PDB entry 8YJR | electron microscopy, 3.51 A resolution | chains D and J of the 8 polymer chains in the assembly

Chain D:
Name: Flap endonuclease 1
From: Homo sapiens
Notes: EC 3.1.-.-
UniProtKB: P39748 (FEN1_HUMAN); numbering as in UniProt (aligned over 1-380)
Amino-acid sequence (380 residues; row label = number of the first residue in the row):
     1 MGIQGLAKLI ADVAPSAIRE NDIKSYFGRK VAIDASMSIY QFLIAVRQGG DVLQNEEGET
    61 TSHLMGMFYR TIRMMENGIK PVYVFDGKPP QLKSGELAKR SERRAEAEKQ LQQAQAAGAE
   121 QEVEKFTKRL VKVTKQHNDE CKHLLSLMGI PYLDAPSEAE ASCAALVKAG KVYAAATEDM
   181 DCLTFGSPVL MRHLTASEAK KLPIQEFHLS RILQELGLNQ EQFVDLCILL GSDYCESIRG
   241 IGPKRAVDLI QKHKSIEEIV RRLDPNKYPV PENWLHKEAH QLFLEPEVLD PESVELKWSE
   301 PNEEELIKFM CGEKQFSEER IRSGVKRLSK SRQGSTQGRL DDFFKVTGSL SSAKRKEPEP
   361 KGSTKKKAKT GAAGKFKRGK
Disordered / not traced: 1, 354-380
Curated features (UniProtKB/Swiss-Prot):
  - region: Thr-336 to Phe-344 (Interaction with PCNA)
  - binding site (Mg(2+)): Asp-34, Asp-86, Glu-158, Glu-160, Asp-179, Asp-181, Asp-233
  - binding site (DNA): Arg-47, Arg-70, Glu-158, Gly-231, Asp-233
  - modified residue: Arg-19 (Symmetric dimethylarginine), Lys-80 (N6-acetyllysine), Arg-100 (Symmetric dimethylarginine), Arg-104 (Symmetric dimethylarginine), Ser-187 (Phosphoserine), Arg-192 (Symmetric dimethylarginine), Ser-197 (Phosphoserine), Ser-255 (Phosphoserine), Ser-293 (Phosphoserine), Ser-335 (Phosphoserine), Thr-336 (Phosphothreonine), Lys-354 (N6-acetyllysine), Thr-364 (Phosphothreonine), Lys-375 (N6-acetyllysine), Lys-377 (N6-acetyllysine), Lys-380 (N6-acetyllysine)
  - mutagenesis: Arg-29 (R29A: No significant effect on exonuclease activity or flap endonuclease activity), Asp-34 (D34A: Loss of flap endonuclease activity but substrate binding activity is retained), Arg-47 (R47A: Significantly reduced exonuclease activity and reduced substrate binding. The positions of the cleavage sites are also shifted), Arg-70 (R70A: Loss of exonuclease activity and reduced endonuclease activity. Reduced substrate binding), Arg-73 (R73A: No significant effect on exonuclease activity or flap endonuclease activity), Lys-80 (K80A: No significant effect on exonuclease activity or flap endonuclease activity), Asp-86 (D86A: Loss of flap endonuclease activity but substrate binding activity is retained), Arg-103 (R103A: No effect on flap endonuclease activity or substrate binding), Glu-158 (E158A: Loss of flap endonuclease activity and substrate binding), Asp-179 (D179A: No effect on flap endonuclease activity or substrate binding), Asp-181 (D181A: Loss of flap endonuclease activity but substrate binding activity is retained), Ser-187 (S187A: Fails to translocate from nucleoli to the nuclear plasma; S187D: Diminishes nucleolar localization), 3 further mutagenesis entries in UniProt

Chain J:
Molecule: upstream DNA
From: Homo sapiens
Sequence (20 nucleotides; row label = number of the first residue in the row):
     1 TATATTTTTT TTAAATTTAT

How chain D and chain J interact:
Contacting residue pairs (13; chain D residue first):
  Val-46(D) / DA19(J)  base contact
  Arg-47(D) / DA19(J)  hydrogen bond to the base
  Gln-48(D) / DT18(J)  sugar contact
  Gln-48(D) / DA19(J)  hydrogen bond to the base
  Gln-48(D) / DT20(J)  hydrogen bond to the base
  Leu-53(D) / DT20(J)  sugar contact
  Gln-54(D) / DT20(J)  sugar contact
  Glu-198(D) / DA13(J)  phosphate contact
  Ala-199(D) / DA13(J)  phosphate contact
  Lys-200(D) / DA14(J)  phosphate contact
  Gln-315(D) / DT20(J)  phosphate contact
  Phe-316(D) / DT20(J)  phosphate contact
  Ser-317(D) / DT20(J)  hydrogen bond to the phosphate
Other interface residues (no listed pair), chain D (18 interface residues in all): Asp-51, Val-52, Asn-55, Glu-56, Met-65, Tyr-69, Lys-314
Other interface residues (no listed pair), chain J (6 interface residues in all): DT12

Summary:
Chain D and chain J form an interface of 18 and 6 residues respectively, with 4 hydrogen bonds. Polar pairs
include Arg-47(D)/DA19(J), Gln-48(D)/DA19(J) and Gln-48(D)/DT20(J). From UniProt: 7 Mg2+-binding residues, 5
DNA-binding residues and 15 mutagenesis sites on chain D.
Chain D is Flap endonuclease 1 and chain J is upstream DNA, both from Homo sapiens; the structure, Structure
of the human endogenous PCNA-FEN1 complex - State D, was determined by electron microscopy (same publication
as 8YJH, 8YJL, 8YJQ, 8YJS, 8YJU, 8YJV, 8YJW and 8YJZ).
